Entry 4TKM (X-ray diffraction, 2.67 A resolution); this record covers chains A and B.

# Chain A (and B)
Protein: NADH-dependent reductase for 4-deoxy-L-erythro-5-hexoseulose uronate
Source organism: Sphingomonas sp. A1
Notes: chain B of this document is another copy of the same molecule, construct and numbering; everything in this record applies to it too
Amino-acid sequence (258 residues; each row starts with the number of its first residue):
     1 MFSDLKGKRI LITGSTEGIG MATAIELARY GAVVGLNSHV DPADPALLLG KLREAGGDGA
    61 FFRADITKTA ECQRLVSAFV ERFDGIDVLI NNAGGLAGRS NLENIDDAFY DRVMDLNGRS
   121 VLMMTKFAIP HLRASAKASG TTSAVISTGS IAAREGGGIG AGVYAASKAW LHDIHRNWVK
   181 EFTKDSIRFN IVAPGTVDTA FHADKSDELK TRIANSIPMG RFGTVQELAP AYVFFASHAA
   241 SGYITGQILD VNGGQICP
Disordered / not traced: 198-213 (chain B: 197-213)
What the authors report for this chain:
  - specificity-determining residues: T13 to E17, N37 to A43
  - catalytic residues: S150, Y164, K168 (proposed by the authors, not directly observed)
  - mutagenesis - S150A, Y164F, K168A: decreased catalytic activity

# How chain A and chain B interact
Contacting residue pairs - 63 pairs, chain A then chain B:
  M1(A) with M1(B); Y30(B), hydrogen bond (backbone-side chain)
  F2(A) with F2(B), hydrophobic
  R29(A) with M1(B)
  Y30(A) with M1(B), hydrogen bond (side chain-backbone)
  R176(A) with C257(B); P258(B), hydrogen bond (side chain-backbone)
  T183(A) with P218(B); M219(B)
  R188(A) with M219(B)
  T196(A) with Y243(B)
  P218(A) with V179(B), hydrophobic; T183(B)
  M219(A) with T183(B); R188(B); G242(B)
  R221(A) with Y243(B), hydrogen bond (backbone-side chain)
  F222(A) with Y243(B)
  G223(A) with Y243(B), hydrogen bond (backbone-side chain)
  E227(A) with Y243(B)
  P230(A) with F234(B); A239(B); A240(B)
  A231(A) with F234(B), hydrophobic
  F234(A) with P230(B); A231(B), hydrophobic; F234(B), hydrophobic; L249(B), hydrophobic
  A240(A) with P230(B)
  G242(A) with M219(B)
  Y243(A) with I217(B); M219(B), hydrophobic; R221(B), hydrogen bond (side chain-backbone); F222(B); G223(B), hydrogen bond (side chain-backbone); E227(B); V251(B); N252(B); G253(B), hydrogen bond (backbone-backbone)
  I244(A) with D250(B); V251(B), hydrophobic
  T245(A) with G253(B); G254(B)
  G246(A) with C257(B)
  Q247(A) with D250(B); N252(B); I256(B); P258(B)
  L249(A) with F234(B), hydrophobic
  D250(A) with I244(B); Q247(B)
  V251(A) with Y243(B); I244(B), hydrophobic
  N252(A) with Y243(B); Q247(B)
  G253(A) with Y243(B), hydrogen bond (backbone-backbone); T245(B)
  G254(A) with T245(B)
  I256(A) with Q247(B)
  C257(A) with R176(B); G246(B)
  P258(A) with R176(B), hydrogen bond (backbone-side chain); Q247(B)
Interface residues without a listed pair, chain A (37 interface residues in all): V179, I217, F235, A239
Interface residues without a listed pair, chain B (35 interface residues in all): F235

# Overview
Chain A and chain B form an interface of 37 and 35 residues respectively; the contacts include 10 hydrogen
bonds. Polar contacts include M1(A)-Y30(B), R176(A)-P258(B) and R221(A)-Y243(B). From the paper: catalytic
residues S150(A), Y164(A) and K168(A); S150A, Y164F and K168A of chain A reduce catalytic activity.
Both chains are NADH-dependent reductase for 4-deoxy-L-erythro-5-hexoseulose uronate (Sphingomonas sp. A1).
Entry 4TKM (Crystal structure of NADH-dependent reductase A1-R' complexed with NAD) was determined by X-ray
diffraction together with 4W7H, 4W7I and 4TKL from the same study.
